Entry 3UTA (X-ray diffraction, 2.07 A resolution); this record covers chains A and I of the 10 polymer chains in the assembly.

# Chain A
Name: Histone H3.2
Source organism: Xenopus laevis
Reference sequence: P84233 (H32_XENLA); residues 1-135 here correspond to UniProt positions 2-136 (UniProt number = residue number + 1)
Sequence (135 residues; numbered 1 to 135; the number before each row is that of its first residue):
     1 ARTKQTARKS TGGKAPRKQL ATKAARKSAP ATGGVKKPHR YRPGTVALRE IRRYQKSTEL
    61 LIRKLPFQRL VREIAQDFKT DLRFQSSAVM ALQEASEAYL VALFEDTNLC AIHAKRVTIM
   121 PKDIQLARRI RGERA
Disordered / not traced: 1-37, 135
Curated features (UniProtKB/Swiss-Prot):
  - modified residue: Arg2 (Asymmetric dimethylarginine), Thr3 (Phosphothreonine), Lys4 (Allysine), Gln5 (5-glutamyl dopamine), Thr6 (Phosphothreonine), Arg8 (Citrulline), Lys9 (N6,N6,N6-trimethyllysine), Ser10 (ADP-ribosylserine), Thr11 (Phosphothreonine), Lys14 (N6-(2-hydroxyisobutyryl)lysine), Arg17 (Asymmetric dimethylarginine), Lys18 (N6-(2-hydroxyisobutyryl)lysine), Lys23 (N6-(2-hydroxyisobutyryl)lysine), Arg26 (Citrulline), Lys27 (N6,N6,N6-trimethyllysine), Ser28 (ADP-ribosylserine), Lys36 (N6,N6,N6-trimethyllysine), Lys37 (N6-methyllysine), Tyr41 (Phosphotyrosine), Lys56 (N6,N6,N6-trimethyllysine) and 8 more in UniProt
  - lipidation: Cys110 (S-palmitoyl cysteine)

# Chain I
Molecule: 145-nt DNA strand
Sequence (145 nucleotides; numbered -72 to 72; the number before each row is that of its first residue; numbers below 1 keep their minus sign (DA-72 is residue -72)):
   -72 ATCAATATCC ACCTGCAGAT ACTACCAAAA GTGTATTTGG AAACTGCTCC ATCAATTTAA
   -12 ATGTTCAGCT GAATCAGCTG AACATTTAAA TTGATGGAGC AGTTTCCAAA TACACTTTTG
    48 GTAGTATCTG CAGGTGGATA TTGAT
Metal / ion sites: Mn2+ site 1: DG-34, DG-33; Mn2+ site 2 near DG-2 (its only coordinating residue here); Mn2+ site 3 near DG7 (its only coordinating residue here); Mn2+ site 4 near DG47 (its only coordinating residue here); Mn2+ site 5 near DG60 (its only coordinating residue here); Mn2+ site 6 near DG64 (its only coordinating residue here)

# Interface between chain A and chain I
Contacting residue pairs (29):
  His39(A) - DT69(I)  base contact
  His39(A) - DG70(I)  hydrogen bond to the sugar
  Arg40(A) - DT-8(I)  base contact
  Arg40(A) - DG70(I)  sugar contact
  Tyr41(A) - DT69(I)  phosphate contact
  Tyr41(A) - DG70(I)  phosphate contact
  Arg42(A) - DG-5(I)  salt bridge to the phosphate
  Arg42(A) - DG70(I)  hydrogen bond to the phosphate
  Arg42(A) - DA71(I)  salt bridge to the phosphate
  Pro43(A) - DA-6(I)  phosphate contact
  Pro43(A) - DG-5(I)  sugar contact
  Thr45(A) - DT69(I)  phosphate contact
  Thr45(A) - DG70(I)  hydrogen bond to the phosphate
  Arg63(A) - DA-14(I)  sugar contact
  Arg72(A) - DA-22(I)  salt bridge to the phosphate
  Arg83(A) - DC-23(I)  phosphate contact
  Arg83(A) - DA-22(I)  hydrogen bond to the sugar
  Phe84(A) - DC-23(I)  sugar contact
  Phe84(A) - DA-22(I)  hydrogen bond to the phosphate
  Gln85(A) - DC-23(I)  phosphate contact
  Ser86(A) - DC-23(I)  hydrogen bond to the phosphate
  Arg116(A) - DT-3(I)  phosphate contact
  Arg116(A) - DG-2(I)  phosphate contact
  Val117(A) - DC-4(I)  phosphate contact
  Val117(A) - DT-3(I)  hydrogen bond to the phosphate
  Thr118(A) - DC-4(I)  hydrogen bond to the phosphate
  Thr118(A) - DT-3(I)  hydrogen bond to the phosphate
  Met120(A) - DT-3(I)  phosphate contact
  Met120(A) - DG-2(I)  phosphate contact
Also at the interface, not in a pair above, chain A (18 interface residues in all): Leu82, Lys115
Also at the interface, not in a pair above, chain I (14 interface residues in all): DT-15, DA-13

# Overview
18 residues of chain A face 14 of chain I across their interface; the contacts include 9 hydrogen bonds and 3
salt bridges. Polar contacts include His39(A)-DG70(I), Arg83(A)-DA-22(I) and Arg42(A)-DG70(I). DG-34(I) and
DG-33(I) coordinate Mn2+ site 1.
Chain A is Histone H3.2 (Xenopus laevis) and chain I is a 145-nt DNA strand; the structure, Crystal Structure
of Nucleosome Core Particle Assembled with an Alpha-Satellite Sequence Containing Two TTAAA elements
(NCP-TA2), was determined by X-ray diffraction, deposited together with 3UT9 and 3UTB.
